PDB entry 8GS5 | X-ray diffraction, 4.49 A resolution (low resolution: residue-level contacts below are approximate; hydrogen-bond / salt-bridge calls are withheld) | chains C and D of the 8 polymer chains in the assembly

# Chain C
Protein: Isocitrate dehydrogenase [NAD] subunit alpha, mitochondrial
Organism: Homo sapiens
Notes: EC 1.1.1.41
Reference sequence: P50213 (IDH3A_HUMAN); residues 1-339 here correspond to UniProt positions 28-366 (UniProt number = residue number + 27)
Chain sequence (339 residues; numbered 1 to 339; the number before each row is that of its first residue):
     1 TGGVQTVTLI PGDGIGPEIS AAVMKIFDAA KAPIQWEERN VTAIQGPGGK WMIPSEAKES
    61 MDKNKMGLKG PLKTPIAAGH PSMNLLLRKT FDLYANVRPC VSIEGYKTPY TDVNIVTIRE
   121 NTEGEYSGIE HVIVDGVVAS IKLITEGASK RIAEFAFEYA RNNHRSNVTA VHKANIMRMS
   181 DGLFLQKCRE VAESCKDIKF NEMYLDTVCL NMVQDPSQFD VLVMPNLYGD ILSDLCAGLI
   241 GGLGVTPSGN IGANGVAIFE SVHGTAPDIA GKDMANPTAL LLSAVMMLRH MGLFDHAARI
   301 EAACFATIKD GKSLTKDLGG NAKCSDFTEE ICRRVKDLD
Not modelled in the structure: 1-3, 48-50, 75-78, 339
Construct notes: engineered mutation Ala139 (Gln166 in P50213)
Curated features (UniProtKB/Swiss-Prot):
  - binding site (substrate): Arg88, Arg98, Arg119
  - binding site (Mg(2+)): Asp206, Asp230, Asp234
  - site (Critical for catalysis): Tyr126, Lys173
  - modified residue: Lys50 (N6-succinyllysine), Thr74 (Phosphothreonine), Lys196 (N6-acetyllysine), Lys316 (N6-acetyllysine), Lys323 (N6-succinyllysine)
Reported in the primary citation:
  - mutagenesis - Q139A: increased catalytic activity
  - mutagenesis - Q139A: increased stability
  - catalytic residues: Tyr126, Asp230 (proposed by the authors, not directly observed)

# Chain D
Protein: Isocitrate dehydrogenase [NAD] subunit gamma, mitochondrial
Organism: Homo sapiens
Reference sequence: P51553 (IDH3G_HUMAN); residues 1-354 here correspond to UniProt positions 40-393 (UniProt number = residue number + 39)
Chain sequence (354 residues; numbered 1 to 354; the number before each row is that of its first residue):
     1 FSEQTIPPSA KYGGRHTVTM IPGDGIGPEL MLHVKSVFRH ACVPVDFEEV HVSSNADEED
    61 IRNAIMAIRR NRVALKGNIE TNHNLPPSHK SRNNILRTSL DLYANVIHCK SLPGVVTRHK
   121 DIDILIVREN TEGEYSSLEH ESVAGVVESL KIITKAKSLR IAEYAFKLAQ ESGRKKVTAV
   181 HKANIMKLGD GLFLQCCREV AARYPQITFE NMIVDNTTMQ LVSRPQQFDV MVMPNLYGNI
   241 VNNVCAGLVG GPGLVAGANY GHVYAVFETA TRNTGKSIAN KNIANPTATL LASCMMLDHL
   301 KLHSYATSIR KAVLASMDNE NMHTPDIGGQ GTTSEAIQDV IRHIRVINGR AVEA
Not modelled in the structure: 1-6, 81-87, 353-354
Curated features (UniProtKB/Swiss-Prot):
  - binding site (citrate): Thr81, Asn94
  - binding site (substrate): Arg97, Arg128, Asp215
  - binding site (Mn(2+)): Asp215
  - binding site (ADP): Asn273, Thr274, Asn285

# How chain C and chain D interact
Contacting residue pairs (77):
  Pro109(C) - Arg118(D)
  Pro109(C) - His119(D)
  Tyr110(C) - Arg118(D)
  Tyr110(C) - His119(D)
  Tyr110(C) - Leu248(D)
  Glu125(C) - Tyr135(D)
  Tyr126(C) - Lys182(D)
  Tyr126(C) - Ile185(D)
  Glu130(C) - Met186(D)
  Glu130(C) - Lys187(D)
  Glu130(C) - Leu188(D)
  Glu130(C) - Gly189(D)
  Gly136(C) - Ile153(D)
  Gly136(C) - Thr154(D)
  Gly136(C) - Lys155(D)
  Gly136(C) - Leu192(D)
  Val137(C) - Ile153(D)
  Val138(C) - Lys151(D)
  Val138(C) - Ile152(D)
  Val138(C) - Ile153(D)
  Val138(C) - Leu188(D)
  Val138(C) - Gly189(D)
  Ala139(C) - Lys151(D)
  Ala139(C) - Ile152(D)
  Ser140(C) - Ser149(D)
  Ser140(C) - Leu150(D)
  Ser140(C) - Lys151(D)
  Ser140(C) - Gly189(D)
  Ile141(C) - Ser149(D)
  Ile141(C) - Leu150(D)
  Lys142(C) - Tyr135(D)
  Lys142(C) - Val147(D)
  Lys142(C) - Glu148(D)
  Lys142(C) - Ser149(D)
  Leu143(C) - Val147(D)
  Ile144(C) - Gly145(D)
  Ile144(C) - Val146(D)
  Ile144(C) - Val147(D)
  Thr145(C) - Gly145(D)
  Thr145(C) - Val146(D)
  Glu146(C) - Gly145(D)
  Lys173(C) - Asn239(D)
  Met177(C) - Tyr135(D)
  Met179(C) - Glu139(D)
  Ser180(C) - Val147(D)
  Asp206(C) - Asn239(D)
  Asp206(C) - Asn243(D)
  Cys209(C) - Ile240(D)
  Cys209(C) - Asn243(D)
  Cys209(C) - Val244(D)
  Leu210(C) - Asn243(D)
  Leu210(C) - Gly247(D)
  Leu210(C) - Gly251(D)
  Leu210(C) - Pro252(D)
  Val213(C) - Arg118(D)
  Val213(C) - Val244(D)
  Val213(C) - Gly247(D)
  Val213(C) - Leu248(D)
  Gln214(C) - Arg118(D)
  Gln214(C) - Gly250(D)
  Gln214(C) - Gly251(D)
  Asp215(C) - Arg118(D)
  Pro216(C) - Arg118(D)
  Asp230(C) - Lys182(D)
  Asp230(C) - Asp215(D)
  Ile231(C) - Val214(D)
  Ile231(C) - Asp215(D)
  Ile231(C) - Thr218(D)
  Ile231(C) - Ile240(D)
  Asp234(C) - Asp215(D)
  Asp234(C) - Met219(D)
  Leu235(C) - Thr218(D)
  Leu235(C) - Val222(D)
  Gly238(C) - Val222(D)
  Leu239(C) - Val222(D)
  Gly242(C) - Met219(D)
  Leu243(C) - Met219(D)
Other interface residues (no listed pair), chain C (40 interface residues in all): His80, Leu183, Leu205, Leu227, Ala237
Other interface residues (no listed pair), chain D (40 interface residues in all): His140, Glu141, Leu236, Ala246

# Overview
The chain C/chain D interface involves 40 residues from each chain. From UniProt: 3 substrate-binding residues
and 3 Mg2+-binding residues on chain C; citrate-binding residues Thr81(D) and Asn94(D) and 3 substrate-binding
residues on chain D. From the paper: catalytic residues Tyr126(C) and Asp230(C); Q139A of chain C increases
catalytic activity.
Here chain C is Isocitrate dehydrogenase [NAD] subunit alpha, mitochondrial and chain D is Isocitrate
dehydrogenase [NAD] subunit gamma, mitochondrial, both from Homo sapiens. Entry 8GS5 (Crystal structure of a
constitutively active mutant of human IDH3 holoenzyme in apo form) was determined by X-ray diffraction (same
publication as 8GRB, 8GRD, 8GRG and 8GRU).
